1OUZ - chains E and B of the 5 polymer chains in the assembly; structure by X-ray diffraction, 2.41 A resolution.

== Chain E ==
Molecule: 20-nt DNA strand
Sequence (20 nucleotides; each row starts with the number of its first residue):
    30 GCTTATCAATTTGTAGCACC

== Chain B ==
Protein: Integration Host Factor Beta-subunit
Source organism: Escherichia coli
Reference sequence: P0A6Y1 (IHFB_ECOLI); residue numbers follow UniProt; this construct covers 1-94
Chain sequence (94 residues; each row starts with the number of its first residue):
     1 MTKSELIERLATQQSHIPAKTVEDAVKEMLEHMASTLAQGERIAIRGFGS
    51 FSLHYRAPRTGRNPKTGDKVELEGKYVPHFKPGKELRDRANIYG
Construct notes: engineered mutation Ala-44 (Glu in P0A6Y1)

== How chain E and chain B interact ==
Contacting residue pairs (9):
  DT33(E) / Arg-56(B)  hydrogen bond to the phosphate
  DA34(E) / His-54(B)  salt bridge to the phosphate
  DA34(E) / Arg-56(B)  salt bridge to the phosphate
  DT35(E) / His-79(B)  salt bridge to the phosphate
  DG45(E) / Ala-44(B)  sugar contact
  DG45(E) / Arg-46(B)  hydrogen bond to the base
  DC46(E) / Ala-44(B)  phosphate contact
  DC46(E) / Ile-45(B)  phosphate contact
  DC46(E) / Arg-46(B)  hydrogen bond to the phosphate
Also at the interface, not in a pair above, chain E (6 interface residues in all): DA44
Also at the interface, not in a pair above, chain B (7 interface residues in all): Ala-57

== In short ==
6 residues of chain E face 7 of chain B across their interface, with 3 hydrogen bonds and 3 salt bridges.
Polar pairs include DG45(E)/Arg-46(B), DT33(E)/Arg-56(B) and DC46(E)/Arg-46(B).
Here chain E is a 20-nt DNA strand and chain B is Integration Host Factor Beta-subunit (Escherichia coli).
Entry 1OUZ (Crystal structure of a mutant IHF (BetaE44A) complexed with a variant H' Site (T44A)) was
determined by X-ray diffraction together with 1OWF and 1OWG from the same study.
